Entry 6RDR (electron microscopy, 4.10 A resolution (low resolution: residue-level contacts below are approximate; hydrogen-bond / salt-bridge calls are withheld)); this record covers chains R and S of the 31 polymer chains in the assembly.

Chain R:
Protein: Mitochondrial ATP synthase subunit delta
From: Polytomella sp. Pringsheim 198.80
UniProt: D7P7X6 (D7P7X6_9CHLO); residue numbers follow UniProt; this construct covers 1-199
Amino-acid sequence (199 residues; each row starts with the number of its first residue):
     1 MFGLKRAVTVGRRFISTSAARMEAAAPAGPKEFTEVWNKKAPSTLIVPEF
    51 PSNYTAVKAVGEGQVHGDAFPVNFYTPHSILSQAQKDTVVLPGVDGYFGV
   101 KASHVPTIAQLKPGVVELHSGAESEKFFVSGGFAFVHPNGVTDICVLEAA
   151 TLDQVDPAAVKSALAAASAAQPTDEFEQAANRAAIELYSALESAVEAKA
Disordered / not traced: 1-22

Chain S:
Protein: ATP synthase gamma chain, mitochondrial
From: Polytomella sp. Pringsheim 198.80
UniProt: Q4LDE7 (Q4LDE7_9CHLO); residues 1-317 here = UniProt positions 1-317
Amino-acid sequence (317 residues; each row starts with the number of its first residue):
     1 MALRKAVLSLGLSQGVAAEAVLGSGMFNAVQHESVRYASNQAVKQRIRAI
    51 KNIGKITKAMKMVAASKMKNAQIAVEQSRGLVDPFVRLFGDFPAVNSNKS
   101 VVVAVTSDKGLCGGLNSNITKYTRATLATTESEGKDVVVVSIGDKGRSQL
   151 TRIESQRYQLAIADTYKVRVTFGQASLIVEELIKHNPQSYQILFNKFRSA
   201 ISFKPTVATILSPDLLEKQLEDVTGNSLDAYDIEASHERSDVLRDLTEFH
   251 LGVTLYNAMLENNCSEHASRMSAMENSTKSAGEMLGKLTLDYNRKRQATI
   301 TTELIEIIAGASALMDE
Disordered / not traced: 1-38, 316-317

How chain R and chain S interact:
Pairs across the interface (90; chain R residue first):
  Glu-23(R) / Gln-219(S)
  Glu-23(R) / Asp-222(S)
  Ala-24(R) / Asp-222(S)
  Ala-26(R) / Val-95(S)
  Ala-26(R) / Asn-96(S)
  Ala-26(R) / Leu-220(S)
  Ala-28(R) / Phe-92(S)
  Ala-28(R) / Ala-94(S)
  Gly-29(R) / Asp-91(S)
  Gly-29(R) / Pro-93(S)
  Pro-30(R) / Asp-91(S)
  Phe-33(R) / Ala-94(S)
  Phe-33(R) / Thr-129(S)
  Val-36(R) / Thr-129(S)
  Trp-37(R) / Ala-125(S)
  Trp-37(R) / Thr-126(S)
  Trp-37(R) / Thr-129(S)
  Lys-40(R) / Ala-128(S)
  Ile-46(R) / Tyr-122(S)
  Pro-48(R) / Tyr-122(S)
  Pro-48(R) / Thr-126(S)
  Pro-48(R) / Pro-205(S)
  Glu-49(R) / Lys-204(S)
  Glu-49(R) / Pro-205(S)
  Glu-49(R) / Thr-206(S)
  Glu-49(R) / Val-207(S)
  Phe-50(R) / Asp-91(S)
  Pro-51(R) / Val-86(S)
  Pro-51(R) / Asp-91(S)
  Pro-51(R) / Val-207(S)
  Ser-52(R) / Val-86(S)
  Ser-52(R) / Asp-91(S)
  Tyr-54(R) / Asp-83(S)
  Tyr-54(R) / Lys-196(S)
  Tyr-54(R) / Arg-198(S)
  Tyr-54(R) / Thr-206(S)
  Thr-55(R) / Asp-83(S)
  Thr-55(R) / Val-86(S)
  Val-57(R) / Arg-87(S)
  Ala-59(R) / Arg-87(S)
  Ala-59(R) / Tyr-231(S)
  Asn-73(R) / Arg-87(S)
  Tyr-75(R) / Gly-80(S)
  Tyr-75(R) / Leu-81(S)
  Tyr-75(R) / Pro-84(S)
  Tyr-75(R) / Arg-87(S)
  Thr-76(R) / Gln-77(S)
  Thr-76(R) / Leu-81(S)
  Pro-77(R) / Gln-77(S)
  Pro-77(R) / Ser-78(S)
  Pro-77(R) / Leu-81(S)
  Pro-77(R) / Phe-172(S)
  Pro-77(R) / Tyr-256(S)
  His-78(R) / Gln-77(S)
  Ser-79(R) / Gln-77(S)
  Ile-80(R) / Glu-76(S)
  Ile-80(R) / Gln-77(S)
  Ile-80(R) / Gly-80(S)
  Gly-93(R) / Glu-234(S)
  Val-94(R) / Glu-234(S)
  Asp-95(R) / Glu-234(S)
  Pro-106(R) / Ala-230(S)
  Pro-106(R) / Tyr-231(S)
  Pro-106(R) / Asp-232(S)
  Thr-107(R) / Tyr-231(S)
  Thr-107(R) / Asp-232(S)
  Ile-108(R) / Leu-228(S)
  Ile-108(R) / Tyr-231(S)
  Ile-108(R) / Asp-232(S)
  Ile-108(R) / Ile-233(S)
  Ile-108(R) / Glu-234(S)
  Ala-109(R) / Glu-234(S)
  Gln-110(R) / Glu-234(S)
  Gln-110(R) / Val-242(S)
  Phe-133(R) / Val-242(S)
  Phe-133(R) / Asp-245(S)
  Phe-133(R) / Leu-246(S)
  Phe-135(R) / Leu-88(S)
  Phe-135(R) / Leu-246(S)
  Val-136(R) / Tyr-231(S)
  His-137(R) / Arg-87(S)
  His-137(R) / Leu-88(S)
  His-137(R) / Tyr-231(S)
  Pro-138(R) / Tyr-231(S)
  Asp-143(R) / Pro-84(S)
  Asp-143(R) / Arg-87(S)
  Cys-145(R) / Leu-81(S)
  Cys-145(R) / Pro-84(S)
  Leu-147(R) / Phe-172(S)
  Leu-147(R) / Phe-249(S)
Also at the interface, not in a pair above, chain R (49 interface residues in all): Glu-32, Ala-41, Leu-45, Lys-58, Gly-96, Phe-98
Also at the interface, not in a pair above, chain S (47 interface residues in all): Lys-121, Thr-130, Ala-208, Ala-235, Ser-236

In short:
49 residues of chain R face 47 of chain S across their interface.
Chain R is Mitochondrial ATP synthase subunit delta and chain S is ATP synthase gamma chain, mitochondrial,
both from Polytomella sp. Pringsheim 198.80; the structure, Cryo-EM structure of Polytomella F-ATP synthase,
Rotary substate 1D, monomer-masked refinement, was determined by electron microscopy (same publication as
6RD4, 6RD5, 6RD6, 6RD7, 6RD8, 6RD9 and 46 further entries).
